4M40 - chains A and E of the 6 polymer chains in the assembly; structure by X-ray diffraction, 3.54 A resolution.

[Chain A (and E)]
Molecule: Hemagglutinin HA1
Source organism: Influenza B virus
Notes: fragment: Hemagglutinin HA1; chain E of this document is another copy of the same molecule, construct and numbering; everything in this record applies to it too
UniProtKB: A3DQM7 (A3DQM7_9INFB); the construct lacks a stretch of the UniProt sequence, so the offset changes along the chain: 1-163 = UniProt 16-178; 164-344 = UniProt 181-361
Amino-acid sequence (346 residues; each row starts with the number of its first residue; a row labelled like 163A-163B holds insertion residues (163A, then the next letters in order)):
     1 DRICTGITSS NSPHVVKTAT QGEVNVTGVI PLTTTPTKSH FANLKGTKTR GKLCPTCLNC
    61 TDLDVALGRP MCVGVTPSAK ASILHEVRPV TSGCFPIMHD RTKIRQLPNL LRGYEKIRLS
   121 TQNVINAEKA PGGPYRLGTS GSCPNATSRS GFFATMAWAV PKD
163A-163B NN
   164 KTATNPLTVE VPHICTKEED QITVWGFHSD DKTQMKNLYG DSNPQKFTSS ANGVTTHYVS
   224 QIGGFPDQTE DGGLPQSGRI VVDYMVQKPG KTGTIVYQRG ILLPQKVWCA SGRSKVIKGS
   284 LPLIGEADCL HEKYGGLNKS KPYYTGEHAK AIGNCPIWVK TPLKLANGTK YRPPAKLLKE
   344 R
Not modelled in the structure: 342-344
Cystine bridges: Cys-54/Cys-57, Cys-60/Cys-72, Cys-94/Cys-143, Cys-178/Cys-272, Cys-292/Cys-318
Glycans and other covalent adducts: N-acetylglucosamine (NAG) linked to Asn-25, Asn-59, Asn-145, Asn-163B, Asn-301, Asn-330; covalent link Cys-60/Cys-72
Reported in the primary citation:
  - conformationally variable residues (loop rearrangement, register shift, side-chain flip): Trp-158, Thr-179 to Glu-181, Gly-235 to Ser-240, Ser-283 to Pro-285
  - contacts within the chain: Trp-158/Tyr-202 (hydrogen bond), Lys-209/His-220, Ser-140/Gln-239 (hydrogen bond)
  - self-association interface (contacts with another copy of this molecule); pairs are residue here / residue on that copy: Asn-168/Asn-206 (hydrogen bond), Lys-209, His-220

[How chain A and chain E interact]
Pairs across the interface (20; chain A residue first):
  Asn-168(A) with Asn-206(E), hydrogen bond; Pro-207(E)
  Pro-169(A) with Pro-207(E); Val-222(E), hydrophobic
  Thr-171(A) with Gln-224(E)
  Glu-173(A) with Arg-101(E), salt bridge; Pro-229(E)
  Lys-209(A) with Lys-209(E)
  Thr-211(A) with His-220(E)
  Ser-213(A) with Arg-101(E), hydrogen bond (side chain-backbone)
  Thr-218(A) with Thr-219(E); His-220(E); Tyr-221(E)
  His-220(A) with His-220(E)
  Pro-252(A) with Arg-88(E), hydrogen bond (backbone-side chain)
  Lys-254(A) with Arg-88(E); Asp-100(E), salt bridge
  Thr-255(A) with Asp-100(E)
  Thr-257(A) with Arg-101(E)
  Val-259(A) with Val-222(E), hydrophobic
Other interface residues (no listed pair), chain A (17 interface residues in all): Gly-216, Lys-251, Gly-253
Other interface residues (no listed pair), chain E (15 interface residues in all): Thr-102, Lys-103, Ser-223

[In short]
The interface between chain A and chain E involves 17 residues on one side and 15 on the other, with 3
hydrogen bonds and 2 salt bridges. Among the polar pairs are Glu-173(A)/Arg-101(E), Lys-254(A)/Asp-100(E) and
Asn-168(A)/Asn-206(E). The paper reports conformational variability at Trp-158(A), Thr-179(A) and Gly-235(A)
among others; a self-association interface involving Asn-168(A), Asn-206(A) and Lys-209(A) among others.
Chain A and chain E are both Hemagglutinin HA1 (Influenza B virus); the structure, Crystal structure of
hemagglutinin of influenza virus B/Yamanashi/166/1998, was determined by X-ray diffraction, deposited together
with 4M44.
